1BXC - chains C and D of the 4 polymer chains in the assembly; structure by X-ray diffraction, 2.30 A resolution.

Chain C (and D):
Protein: Xylose isomerase
Source organism: Thermus caldophilus
Notes: EC 5.3.1.5; chain D of this document is another copy of the same molecule, construct and numbering; everything in this record applies to it too
UniProt: P56681 (XYLA_THECA); residues 1-387 here = UniProt positions 1-387
Sequence (387 residues; row label = number of the first residue in the row):
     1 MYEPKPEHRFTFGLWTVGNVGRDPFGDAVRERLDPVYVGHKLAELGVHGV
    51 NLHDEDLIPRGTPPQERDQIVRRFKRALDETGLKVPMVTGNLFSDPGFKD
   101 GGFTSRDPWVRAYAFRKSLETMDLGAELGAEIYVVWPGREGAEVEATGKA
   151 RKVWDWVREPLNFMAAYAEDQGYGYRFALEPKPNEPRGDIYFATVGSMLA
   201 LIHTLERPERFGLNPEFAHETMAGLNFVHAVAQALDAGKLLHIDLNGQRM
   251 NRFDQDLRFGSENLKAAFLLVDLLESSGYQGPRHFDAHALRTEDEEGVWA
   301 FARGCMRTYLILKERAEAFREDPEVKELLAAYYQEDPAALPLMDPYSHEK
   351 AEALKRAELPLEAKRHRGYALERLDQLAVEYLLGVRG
Construct notes: conflict Gln65 (Ala in P56681)
Curated features (UniProtKB/Swiss-Prot):
  - active site: His53, Asp56
  - binding site (Mg(2+)): Glu180, Glu216, His219, Asp244, Asp254, Asp256, Asp286

How chain C and chain D interact:
Pairs across the interface (71):
  Asp23(C) with Arg139(D), salt bridge; Pro186(D)
  Phe25(C) with Phe93(D); Ser94(D); Trp136(D), hydrophobic; Arg139(D), hydrogen bond (backbone-side chain); Lys182(D); Glu185(D); Pro186(D)
  Gly26(C) with Phe93(D); Ser94(D); Arg139(D)
  Asp27(C) with Arg60(D), salt bridge; Ser94(D), hydrogen bond (backbone-backbone); Pro96(D)
  Ala28(C) with Pro96(D)
  Val29(C) with Pro96(D), hydrophobic
  Arg60(C) with Asp27(D), salt bridge
  Phe93(C) with Phe25(D); Gly26(D)
  Ser94(C) with Phe25(D); Gly26(D); Asp27(D), hydrogen bond (backbone-backbone); Arg291(D)
  Pro96(C) with Asp27(D); Ala28(D); Val29(D), hydrophobic
  Lys99(C) with Arg291(D); Thr292(D)
  Asp100(C) with Thr292(D)
  Trp136(C) with Phe25(D), hydrophobic
  Arg139(C) with Asp23(D), salt bridge; Phe25(D), hydrogen bond (side chain-backbone); Gly26(D); Arg291(D)
  Glu143(C) with Leu290(D)
  Val144(C) with Leu290(D), hydrophobic
  Lys182(C) with Phe25(D)
  Asn184(C) with Arg252(D); Phe253(D)
  Glu185(C) with Phe25(D); Phe253(D)
  Pro186(C) with Asp23(D); Phe25(D); Phe253(D)
  Arg187(C) with Phe253(D)
  Gly188(C) with Arg252(D), hydrogen bond (backbone-side chain); Phe253(D); Gln255(D)
  Asp189(C) with Arg249(D), salt bridge; Arg252(D), salt bridge
  Arg249(C) with Asp189(D), salt bridge
  Asn251(C) with Asn251(D); Arg252(D)
  Arg252(C) with Asn184(D); Gly188(D), hydrogen bond (side chain-backbone); Asp189(D), salt bridge
  Phe253(C) with Asn184(D); Glu185(D); Pro186(D); Arg187(D); Gly188(D); Phe253(D)
  Gln255(C) with Gly188(D)
  Leu290(C) with Glu143(D); Val144(D), hydrophobic
  Arg291(C) with Ser94(D); Lys99(D); Arg139(D)
  Thr292(C) with Lys99(D); Asp100(D)
Interface residues without a listed pair, chain C (32 interface residues in all): Met222
Interface residues without a listed pair, chain D (32 interface residues in all): Met222

Summary:
Chain C and chain D each contribute 32 residues to their interface, with 6 hydrogen bonds and 8 salt bridges.
Among the polar pairs are Asp23(C)-Arg139(D), Asp27(C)-Arg60(D) and Asp189(C)-Arg249(D). UniProt lists
active-site residues His53(C) and Asp56(C) and 7 Mg2+-binding residues on chain C.
Both chains are Xylose isomerase (Thermus caldophilus). Entry 1BXC (Xylose isomerase from thermus caldophilus)
was determined by X-ray diffraction (same publication as 1BXB).
